Entry 3DDS (X-ray diffraction, 1.80 A resolution); this record covers chains A and B.

Chain A (and B):
Name: Glycogen phosphorylase, liver form
Organism: Homo sapiens
Notes: EC 2.4.1.1; chain B of this document is another copy of the same molecule, construct and numbering; everything in this record applies to it too
UniProtKB: P06737 (PYGL_HUMAN); residues 1-846 here correspond to UniProt positions 2-847 (UniProt number = residue number + 1)
Amino-acid sequence (848 residues; row label = number of the first residue in the row; numbers below 1 keep their minus sign (Gly-1 is residue -1)):
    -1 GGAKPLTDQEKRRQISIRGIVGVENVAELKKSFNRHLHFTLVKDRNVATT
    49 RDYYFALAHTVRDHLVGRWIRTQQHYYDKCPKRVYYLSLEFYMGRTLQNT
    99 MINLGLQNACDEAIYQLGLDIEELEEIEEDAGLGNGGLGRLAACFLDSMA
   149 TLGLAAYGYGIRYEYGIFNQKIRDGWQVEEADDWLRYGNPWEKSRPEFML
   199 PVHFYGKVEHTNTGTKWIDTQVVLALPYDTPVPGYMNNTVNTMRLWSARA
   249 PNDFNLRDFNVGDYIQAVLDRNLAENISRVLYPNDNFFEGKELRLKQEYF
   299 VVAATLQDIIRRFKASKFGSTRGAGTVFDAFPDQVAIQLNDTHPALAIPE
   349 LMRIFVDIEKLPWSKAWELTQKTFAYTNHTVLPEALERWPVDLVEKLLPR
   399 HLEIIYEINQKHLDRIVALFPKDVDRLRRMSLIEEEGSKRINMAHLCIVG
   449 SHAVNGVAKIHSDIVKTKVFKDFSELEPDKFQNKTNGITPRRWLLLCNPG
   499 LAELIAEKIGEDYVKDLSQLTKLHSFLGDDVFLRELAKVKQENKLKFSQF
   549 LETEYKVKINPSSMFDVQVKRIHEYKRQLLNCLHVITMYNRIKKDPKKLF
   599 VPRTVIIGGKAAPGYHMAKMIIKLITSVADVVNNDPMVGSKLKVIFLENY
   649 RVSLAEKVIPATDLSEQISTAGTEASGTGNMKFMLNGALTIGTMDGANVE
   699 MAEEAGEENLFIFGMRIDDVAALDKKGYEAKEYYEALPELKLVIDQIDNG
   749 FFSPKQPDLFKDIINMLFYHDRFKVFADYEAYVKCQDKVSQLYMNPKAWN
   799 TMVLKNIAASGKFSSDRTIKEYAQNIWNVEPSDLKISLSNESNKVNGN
Not modelled in the structure: -1 to 11, 252-259, 831-846 (chain B: -1 to 22, 257-259, 320-322, 831-846)
Differences from the reference sequence: expression tag (-1 to 0)
Modified residues: Ser14 (phosphoserine; SEP)
Curated features (UniProtKB/Swiss-Prot):
  - binding site (AMP): Asp42 to Asn44, Tyr75, Arg309
  - site: Cys108 (Involved in the association of subunits), Cys142 (Involved in the association of subunits), Tyr155 (May be involved in allosteric control)
  - modified residue: Ala1 (N-acetylalanine), Ser14 (Phosphoserine), Lys363 (N6-succinyllysine), Lys469 (N6-acetyllysine), Ser523 (Phosphoserine), Ser560 (Phosphoserine), Ser638 (Phosphoserine), Lys680 (N6-(pyridoxal phosphate)lysine), Lys795 (N6-acetyllysine)
Covalent attachments: pyridoxal phosphate (PLP) linked to Lys680
Residues lining bound ligands:
  - 26B (O-tert-butyl-N-[(3-{[(2,4,6-trimethylphenyl)carbamoyl]amino}naphthalen-2-yl)carbonyl]-L-threonine), molecule 1: Val40, Lys41, Asp42, Asn44, Val45
  - 26B, molecule 2: Trp67, Ile68, Gln71, Gln72, Tyr75, Arg193, Phe196, Asp227, Thr240, Arg242, Arg309, Arg310, Ala313
  - caffeine (CFF): Asn282, Asp283, Asn284, Phe285, Glu382, His571, Glu572, Ala610, Gly612, Tyr613
  - N-acetyl-beta-D-glucopyranosylamine (NBG): Gly135, Leu136, Leu139, Asn284, Asp339, His377, Thr378, Val455, Asn484, Tyr573, Glu672, Ala673, Ser674, Gly675, Thr676
  - pyridoxal phosphate (PLP): Tyr90, Gly134, Gly135, Arg138, Trp491, Val567, Lys568, Lys574, Tyr648, Arg649, Val650, Ala653, Gln665, Glu672, Gly675, Thr676, Gly677

Chain A / chain B interface:
Contacting residue pairs - 81 pairs, chain A then chain B:
  His36(A) with Val64(B); Ile68(B)
  Phe37(A) with Arg60(B), hydrogen bond (backbone-side chain); Asp61(B)
  Thr38(A) with Lys191(B)
  Leu39(A) with Lys191(B); Arg193(B), hydrogen bond (backbone-side chain)
  Val40(A) with Trp67(B), hydrophobic; Arg193(B), hydrogen bond (backbone-side chain)
  Lys41(A) with Arg193(B); Glu195(B), salt bridge
  Asp42(A) with Ile68(B)
  Arg60(A) with Phe37(B), hydrogen bond (side chain-backbone)
  Asp61(A) with Phe37(B)
  Val64(A) with His36(B)
  Trp67(A) with Val40(B), hydrophobic
  Ile68(A) with His36(B); Lys41(B); Asp42(B)
  Tyr163(A) with Val266(B), hydrophobic; Arg269(B), hydrogen bond; Glu273(B)
  Gly164(A) with Tyr262(B)
  Phe166(A) with Tyr262(B)
  Arg171(A) with Phe252(B)
  Val176(A) with Phe252(B), hydrophobic
  Glu178(A) with Asn250(B); Asp251(B); Phe252(B), hydrogen bond (side chain-backbone)
  Ala179(A) with Arg269(B)
  Asp181(A) with Asn250(B), hydrogen bond; Arg269(B), salt bridge
  Arg184(A) with Pro194(B); Met197(B); Leu222(B); Asn250(B)
  Tyr185(A) with Pro194(B), hydrophobic; Glu195(B)
  Lys191(A) with Thr38(B); Leu39(B)
  Arg193(A) with Leu39(B), hydrogen bond (side chain-backbone); Val40(B), hydrogen bond (side chain-backbone); Lys41(B)
  Pro194(A) with Arg184(B); Tyr185(B), hydrophobic
  Glu195(A) with Lys41(B), salt bridge; Thr47(B); Tyr185(B)
  Met197(A) with Arg184(B), hydrogen bond
  Leu222(A) with Arg184(B)
  Asn250(A) with Glu178(B); Asp181(B); Arg184(B)
  Asp251(A) with Glu178(B)
  Tyr262(A) with Gly164(B); Phe166(B); Val278(B); Pro281(B), hydrophobic; Pro611(B), hydrophobic
  Ile263(A) with Val278(B), hydrophobic; Tyr280(B), hydrophobic
  Val266(A) with Tyr163(B), hydrophobic; Val278(B), hydrophobic
  Leu267(A) with Asn274(B); Arg277(B)
  Arg269(A) with Tyr163(B), hydrogen bond; Ala179(B); Asp181(B), salt bridge
  Asn270(A) with Asn270(B); Asn274(B), hydrogen bond; Arg277(B)
  Asn274(A) with Leu267(B); Asn270(B), hydrogen bond
  Arg277(A) with Leu267(B); Asn270(B)
  Val278(A) with Tyr262(B); Ile263(B), hydrophobic; Val266(B), hydrophobic
  Tyr280(A) with Ile263(B), hydrophobic
  Pro281(A) with Tyr262(B), hydrophobic
  Pro611(A) with Tyr262(B), hydrophobic
Interface residues without a listed pair, chain A (51 interface residues in all): Asp50, Gly65, Glu177, Phe196, Leu224, Ala248, Glu273, Leu279, Leu291
Interface residues without a listed pair, chain B (50 interface residues in all): Asp50, Gly65, Glu177, Phe196, Ala248, Leu279, Leu291

In short:
51 residues of chain A face 50 of chain B across their interface, with 13 hydrogen bonds and 4 salt bridges.
Among the polar pairs are Lys41(A)-Glu195(B), Asp181(A)-Arg269(B) and Phe37(A)-Arg60(B). Chain A binds
N-acetyl-beta-D-glucopyranosylamine, caffeine and compound 26B. Covalently linked pyridoxal phosphate: at
Lys680(A).
Both chains are Glycogen phosphorylase, liver form (Homo sapiens). Entry 3DDS (Crystal structure of glycogen
phosphorylase complexed with an anthranilimide based inhibitor GSK261) was determined by X-ray diffraction,
deposited together with 3DD1 and 3DDW.
